PDB entry 2YIQ | X-ray diffraction, 1.89 A resolution | chain A

== Chain A ==
Name: Serine/threonine-protein kinase CHK2
Organism: Homo sapiens
Notes: EC 2.7.11.1; fragment: catalytic kinase domain, residues 210-531
UniProt: O96017 (CHK2_HUMAN); residue numbers follow UniProt; this construct covers 210-531
Chain sequence (323 residues; each row starts with the number of its first residue):
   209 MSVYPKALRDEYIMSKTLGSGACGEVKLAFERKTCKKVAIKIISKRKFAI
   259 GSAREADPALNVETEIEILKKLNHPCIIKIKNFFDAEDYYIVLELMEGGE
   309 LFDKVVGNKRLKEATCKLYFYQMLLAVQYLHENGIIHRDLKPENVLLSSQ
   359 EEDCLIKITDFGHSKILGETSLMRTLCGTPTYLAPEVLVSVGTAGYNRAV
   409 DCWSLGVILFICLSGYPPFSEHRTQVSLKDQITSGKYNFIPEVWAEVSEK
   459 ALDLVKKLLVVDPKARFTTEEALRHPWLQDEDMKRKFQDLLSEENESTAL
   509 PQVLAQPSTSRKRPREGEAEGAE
Unresolved in the structure: 209-210, 228-231, 254-269, 511-531
Construct notes: expression tag (209)
UniProt features mapped onto this chain:
  - region: D368 to E394 (T-loop/activation segment)
  - active site: D347 (Proton acceptor)
  - binding site (ATP): G227 to V234, K249, E302 to E308, E351, N352, D368
  - modified residue: S379 (Phosphoserine), T383 (Phosphothreonine), T387 (Phosphothreonine), S456 (Phosphoserine)
  - natural variant: E239 (E239K: In prostate cancer), I251 (I251F: In prostate cancer; uncertain significance), R318 (R318H: In prostate cancer; uncertain significance), T323 (T323P: In prostate cancer), Y327 (Y327C: In prostate cancer; uncertain significance), H371 (H371Y: Confers a moderate risk of breast cancer), Y390 (Y390C: In BC), S428 (S428F: May increase breast cancer risk), T476 (T476K: In prostate cancer)
  - mutagenesis: D347 (D347A: Loss of kinase activity and of the ability to phosphorylate CDC25A), D368 (D368N: Loss of autophosphorylation activity), S379 (S379A: Abrogates autophosphorylation at Ser-379 and prevents ubiquitination), T383 (T383A: Loss of phosphorylation in response to ionizing radiation), T387 (T387A: Loss of phosphorylation in response to ionizing radiation), S456 (S456A: Increased ubiquitination and degradation by the proteasome)
Residues lining bound ligands: YIQ ((E)-5-(1-(2-carbamimidoylhydrazono)ethyl)-N-(1H-indol-6-yl)-1H-indole-2-carboxamide): L226, G227, V234, A247, K249, I251, E273, I299, L301, L303, M304, E305, G307, E308, N352, L354, T367, D368, G370
From the paper describing this entry:
  - binding site for YIQ: V234, K249, E273, L301, E302, M304, E308, L354, T367
  - specificity-determining residues: L301 (citing earlier work)
  - specificity-determining residues: L277

== In short ==
Chain A binds compound YIQ. UniProt lists active-site residue D347, 19 ATP-binding residues and 6 mutagenesis
sites. The paper reports a binding site for YIQ at V234, K249 and E273 among others; specificity determinants
L301 and L277.
Chain A is Serine/threonine-protein kinase CHK2 (Homo sapiens); the structure, Structural analysis of
checkpoint kinase 2 in complex with inhibitor PV1322, was determined by X-ray diffraction (same publication as
2YIR and 2YIT).
